Entry 6L2N (X-ray diffraction, 2.45 A resolution); this record covers chains A and C of the 3 polymer chains in the assembly.

== Chain A ==
Protein: RE_R_Pab1 domain-containing protein
Organism: Pyrococcus abyssi (strain GE5 / Orsay)
UniProt: Q9V2B6 (Q9V2B6_PYRAB); residue numbers follow UniProt; this construct covers 8-226
Sequence (220 residues; row label = number of the first residue in the row):
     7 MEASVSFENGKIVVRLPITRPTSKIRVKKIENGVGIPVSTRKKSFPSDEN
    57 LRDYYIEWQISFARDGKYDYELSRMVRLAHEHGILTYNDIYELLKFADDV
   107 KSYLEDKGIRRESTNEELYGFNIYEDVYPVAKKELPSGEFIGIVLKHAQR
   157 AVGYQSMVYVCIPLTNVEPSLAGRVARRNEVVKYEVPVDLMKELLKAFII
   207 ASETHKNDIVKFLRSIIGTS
Unresolved in the structure: 224-226
Construct notes: initiating methionine (7); engineered mutation Phe68 (Tyr in Q9V2B6), Ala154 (Lys in Q9V2B6)
What the authors report for this chain:
  - mutagenesis - Y68F, K154A: decreased catalytic activity (citing earlier work)
  - mutagenesis - P27G/Y68F, P27G/T28G/K154A, Y68F/K154A: decreased catalytic activity
  - binding site for the 23-nt DNA strand (chain C): Pro27, Thr28
  - mutagenesis - P27G/T28G/Y68F: abolished catalytic activity
  - mutagenesis - P27G/T28G/Y68F: decreased binding to sequence-specific dsDNA
  - catalytic residues: Asp214 (citing earlier work)
  - mutagenesis - P27G/T28G/K154A: decreased binding to the sequence-specific probe
  - mutagenesis - P27G/T28G/K154A: decreased binding to the nonspecific probe

== Chain C ==
Molecule: 23-nt DNA strand
Sequence (23 nucleotides; each row starts with the number of its first residue; numbers below 1 keep their minus sign (DT-11 is residue -11)):
   -11 TCAGCAGTACTAAGTACTGCTGA

== Chain A / chain C interface ==
Residue-residue contacts (9; chain A residue first):
  Met7(A) - DG-5(C)  phosphate contact
  Met7(A) - DT-4(C)  hydrogen bond to the phosphate
  Arg26(A) - DA-6(C)  hydrogen bond to the phosphate
  Arg26(A) - DG-5(C)  salt bridge to the phosphate
  Thr28(A) - DG-5(C)  hydrogen bond to the base
  Ser29(A) - DG-5(C)  phosphate contact
  Ser29(A) - DT-4(C)  phosphate contact
  Lys30(A) - DT-4(C)  salt bridge to the phosphate
  Arg156(A) - DC-2(C)  hydrogen bond to the phosphate
Other interface residues (no listed pair), chain C (5 interface residues in all): DT-1

== In short ==
The interface between chain A and chain C involves 6 residues on one side and 5 on the other; the contacts
include 4 hydrogen bonds and 2 salt bridges. Polar pairs include Thr28(A)-DG-5(C), Met7(A)-DT-4(C) and
Arg26(A)-DA-6(C). The paper reports the catalytic residue Asp214(A); Y68F, K154A and P27G/Y68F of chain A,
among others, reduce catalytic activity; 6 substitutions were tested in all.
Here chain A is RE_R_Pab1 domain-containing protein (Pyrococcus abyssi (strain GE5 / Orsay)) and chain C is a
23-nt DNA strand. Entry 6L2N (Crystal structure of the R.PabI(Y68F-K154A)-dsDNA(GTAC-3bp-GTAC) complex) was
determined by X-ray diffraction, deposited together with 6L2O and 6M3L.
